Entry 8DDZ (X-ray diffraction, 1.45 A resolution); this record covers chain A.

Chain A:
Name: Beta-lactamase TEM
From: Escherichia coli
Notes: EC 3.5.2.6
UniProtKB: P62593 (BLAT_ECOLX); residues 26-288 here correspond to UniProt positions 24-286 (UniProt number = residue number - 2)
Chain sequence (264 residues; numbered 25 to 288; the number before each row is that of its first residue):
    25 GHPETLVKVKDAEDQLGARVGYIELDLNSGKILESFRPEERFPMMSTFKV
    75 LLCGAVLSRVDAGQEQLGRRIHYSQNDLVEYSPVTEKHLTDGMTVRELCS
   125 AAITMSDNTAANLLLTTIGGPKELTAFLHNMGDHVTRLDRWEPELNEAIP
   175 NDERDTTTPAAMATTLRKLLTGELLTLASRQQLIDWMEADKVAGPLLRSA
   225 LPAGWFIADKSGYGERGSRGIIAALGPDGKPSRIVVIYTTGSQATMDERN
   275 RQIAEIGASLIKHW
Disordered / not traced: 25-26
Disulfide bonds: C77-C123
Construct notes: expression tag (25); engineered mutation T182 (Met180 in P62593), Y237 (Ala235 in P62593)

In short:
Chain A is Beta-lactamase TEM (Escherichia coli); the structure, TEM-1 beta-lactamase A237Y, was determined by
X-ray diffraction (same publication as 7U6Q, 8DE0, 8DE1 and 8DE2).
